5LA6 - chains D and E of the 6 polymer chains in the assembly; structure by X-ray diffraction, 2.10 A resolution.

[Chain D]
Name: Tubulin beta-2B chain
Organism: Bos taurus
UniProtKB: Q6B856 (TBB2B_BOVIN); the author numbering skips numbers that UniProt does not, so the offset changes along the chain: 1-42 = UniProt 1-42; 45-360 = UniProt 43-358; 369-455 = UniProt 359-445
Sequence (445 residues; each row starts with the number of its first residue; note: 10 numbers in that range are skipped by the numbering (no residue carries them; nothing is unmodelled there)):
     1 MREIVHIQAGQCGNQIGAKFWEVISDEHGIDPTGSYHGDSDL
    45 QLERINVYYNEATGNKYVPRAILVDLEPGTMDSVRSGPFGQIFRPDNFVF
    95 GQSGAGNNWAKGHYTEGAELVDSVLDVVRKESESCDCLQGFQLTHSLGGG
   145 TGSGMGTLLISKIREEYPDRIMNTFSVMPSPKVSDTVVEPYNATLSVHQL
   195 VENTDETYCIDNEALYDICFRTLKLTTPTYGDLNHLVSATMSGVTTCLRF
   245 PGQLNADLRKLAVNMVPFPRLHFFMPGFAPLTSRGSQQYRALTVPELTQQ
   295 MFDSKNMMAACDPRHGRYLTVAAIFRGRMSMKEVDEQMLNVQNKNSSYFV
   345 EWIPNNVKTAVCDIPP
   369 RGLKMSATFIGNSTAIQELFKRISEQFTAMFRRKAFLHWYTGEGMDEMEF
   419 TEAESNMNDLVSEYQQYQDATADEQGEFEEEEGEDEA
Not modelled in the structure: 1, 277-285, 442-455
Small-molecule neighbours: GDP (guanosine-5'-diphosphate): Gly10, Gln11, Cys12, Gln15, Ile16, Asp69, Ala99, Asn101, Ser140, Gly142, Gly143, Gly144, Thr145, Gly146, Val171, Pro173, Val177, Ser178, Glu183, Asn206, Leu209, Tyr224, Leu227, Asn228
Curated features (UniProtKB/Swiss-Prot):
  - motif: Met1 to Ile4 (MREI motif)
  - binding site (GTP): Gln11, Glu71, Ser140, Gly144, Thr145, Gly146, Asn206, Asn228
  - binding site (Mg(2+)): Glu71
  - modified residue: Ser40 (Phosphoserine), Thr57 (Phosphothreonine), Lys60 (N6-acetyllysine), Ser174 (Phosphoserine), Thr287 (Phosphothreonine), Thr292 (Phosphothreonine), Arg320 (Omega-N-methylarginine), Glu448 (5-glutamyl polyglutamate)
  - cross-link (Glycyl lysine isopeptide (Lys-Gly)): Lys60 (interchain with G-Cter in ubiquitin), Lys326 (interchain with G-Cter in ubiquitin)

[Chain E]
Name: Stathmin-4
Organism: Rattus norvegicus
UniProtKB: P63043 (STMN4_RAT); residues 5-145 here correspond to UniProt positions 49-189 (UniProt number = residue number + 44)
Sequence (143 residues; row label = number of the first residue in the row):
     3 MADMEVIELNKCTSGQSFEVILKPPSFDGVPEFNASLPRRRDPSLEEIQK
    53 KLEAAEERRKYQEAELLKHLAEKREHEREVIQKAIEENNNFIKMAKEKLA
   103 QKMESNKENREAHLAAMLERLQEKDKHAEEVRKNKELKEEASR
Not modelled in the structure: 3-5, 29-43, 144-145
Construct notes: initiating methionine (3); expression tag (4)
Curated features (UniProtKB/Swiss-Prot):
  - modified residue: Ser46 (Phosphoserine)

[How chain D and chain E interact]
Pairs across the interface (26; chain D residue first):
  Tyr108(D) - His129(E)  hydrogen bond
  Tyr108(D) - Ala130(E)  hydrophobic
  Tyr108(D) - Val133(E)  hydrophobic
  Tyr108(D) - Arg134(E)  hydrogen bond (backbone-side chain)
  Thr109(D) - Lys137(E)
  Ala112(D) - Arg134(E)
  Ser155(D) - Leu123(E)
  Ser155(D) - Lys126(E)
  Lys156(D) - Asp127(E)  salt bridge
  Arg158(D) - Met119(E)
  Glu159(D) - Leu120(E)
  Glu159(D) - Leu123(E)
  Glu159(D) - Gln124(E)
  Glu159(D) - Asp127(E)
  Pro162(D) - Met119(E)
  Gln193(D) - Lys126(E)  hydrogen bond
  Asn197(D) - Lys126(E)
  Thr409(D) - Lys140(E)  hydrogen bond (backbone-side chain)
  Gly410(D) - Lys137(E)
  Glu411(D) - Val133(E)
  Glu411(D) - Lys137(E)  salt bridge
  Gly412(D) - Val133(E)
  Gly412(D) - Asn136(E)
  Gly412(D) - Lys137(E)
  Met413(D) - Val133(E)
  Glu417(D) - His129(E)  salt bridge
Interface residues without a listed pair, chain D (19 interface residues in all): Glu110, Asp163, Asp414
Interface residues without a listed pair, chain E (15 interface residues in all): Arg112, Leu116

[In short]
Chain D and chain E form an interface of 19 and 15 residues respectively; the contacts include 4 hydrogen
bonds and 3 salt bridges. Polar contacts include Lys156(D)-Asp127(E), Glu411(D)-Lys137(E) and
Glu417(D)-His129(E). Ligands of chain D: GDP.
Chain D is Tubulin beta-2B chain (Bos taurus) and chain E is Stathmin-4 (Rattus norvegicus); the structure,
Tubulin-pironetin complex, was determined by X-ray diffraction.
